Entry 7EE6 (X-ray diffraction, 2.29 A resolution); this record covers chains A and G of the 7 polymer chains in the assembly.

== Chain A ==
Molecule: Subtilase cytotoxin subunit B-like protein
From: Salmonella enterica subsp. enterica serovar Typhi str. CT18
Reference sequence: A0A716TY65 (A0A716TY65_SALTI); numbering as in UniProt (aligned over 22-141)
Sequence (120 residues; each row starts with the number of its first residue):
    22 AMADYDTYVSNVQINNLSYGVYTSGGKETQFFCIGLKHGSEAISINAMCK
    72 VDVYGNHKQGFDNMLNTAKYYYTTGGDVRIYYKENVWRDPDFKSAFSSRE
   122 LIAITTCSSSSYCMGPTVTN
Disordered / not traced: 140-141
Disulfides: Cys54-Cys70, Cys128-Cys134
Ligand contacts:
  - acetone (ACN), molecule 1: Asn36, Lys58, Gly60, Ser61, Glu62, Ala63
  - acetone (ACN), molecule 2: Leu38, Ser39, Tyr40, Phe53, Leu86, Ala89, Lys90

== Chain G ==
Molecule: Pertussis-like toxin subunit ArtA
From: Salmonella enterica subsp. enterica serovar Typhi str. CT18
Reference sequence: A0A716AET8 (A0A716AET8_SALTI); residue numbers follow UniProt; this construct covers 19-242
Sequence (224 residues; each row starts with the number of its first residue):
    19 VDFVYRVDSTPPDVIFRDGFSLLGYNRNFQQFISGRSCSGGSSDSRYIAT
    69 TSSVNQTYAIARAYYSRSTFKGNLYRYQIRADNNFYSLLPSITYLETQGG
   119 HFNAYEKTMMRLQREYVSTLSILPENIQKAVALVYDSATGLVKDGVSTMN
   169 ASYLGLSTTSNPGVIPFLPEPQTYTQQRIDAFGPLISSCFSIGSVCHSHR
   219 GQRADVYNMSFYDARPVIELILSK
Disordered / not traced: 217-223
Disulfides: Cys56-Cys207
Ligand contacts:
  - acetone (ACN), molecule 1: Arg45, Arg64, Thr137, Leu138, Phe185
  - acetone (ACN), molecule 2: Arg80, Gly201, Pro202
  - acetone (ACN), molecule 3: Ser84, Arg85, Ser86, Thr87
  - acetone (ACN), molecule 4: Tyr112, Val182, Ile183, Pro184, Phe185, Leu186
  - acetone (ACN), molecule 5: Arg129, Leu130, Arg132
  - acetone (ACN), molecule 6: Gly201, Leu203, Tyr230, Val235
  - citrate anion (FLC), molecule 1: Tyr43, Asn44, Arg45, Asn46, Gln49, Pro187, Glu188, Gln190
  - citrate anion (FLC), molecule 2: Ser70, Ser71, Val72, Asn73, Arg132

== Chain A / chain G interface ==
Contacting residue pairs (16):
  Asn87(A) - Lys242(G)
  Lys90(A) - Leu238(G)
  Lys90(A) - Lys242(G)
  Tyr91(A) - Leu238(G)  hydrophobic
  Thr94(A) - Pro234(G)
  Thr94(A) - Val235(G)
  Thr94(A) - Leu238(G)
  Ser129(A) - Arg80(G)  hydrogen bond (backbone-side chain)
  Ser129(A) - Thr157(G)
  Ser129(A) - Gly158(G)
  Ser130(A) - Ser155(G)  hydrogen bond (side chain-backbone)
  Ser130(A) - Ala156(G)  hydrogen bond (side chain-backbone)
  Ser130(A) - Thr157(G)
  Ser130(A) - Gly158(G)
  Ser132(A) - Ser155(G)
  Tyr133(A) - Ala156(G)
Also at the interface, not in a pair above, chain A (10 interface residues in all): Thr95, Ser131
Also at the interface, not in a pair above, chain G (11 interface residues in all): Tyr153, Ile239

== Overview ==
10 residues of chain A and 11 residues of chain G are in contact; the contacts include 3 hydrogen bonds. Polar
pairs include Ser129(A)-Arg80(G), Ser130(A)-Ser155(G) and Ser130(A)-Ala156(G). Chain A binds acetone. Ligands
of chain G: citrate anion and 6 copies of acetone.
Chain A is Subtilase cytotoxin subunit B-like protein and chain G is Pertussis-like toxin subunit ArtA, both
from Salmonella enterica subsp. enterica serovar Typhi str. CT18; the structure, Crystal structure of PltC
toxin, was determined by X-ray diffraction, deposited together with 7EE3 and 7EE4.
